PDB entry 6XT9 | electron microscopy, 3.80 A resolution | chains D and H of the 5 polymer chains in the assembly

[Chain D]
Molecule: Bardet-Biedl syndrome 4 protein
Organism: Homo sapiens
Reference sequence: Q96RK4 (BBS4_HUMAN); numbering as in UniProt (aligned over 1-519)
Chain sequence (528 residues; row label = number of the first residue in the row; numbers below 1 keep their minus sign (Met-8 is residue -8)):
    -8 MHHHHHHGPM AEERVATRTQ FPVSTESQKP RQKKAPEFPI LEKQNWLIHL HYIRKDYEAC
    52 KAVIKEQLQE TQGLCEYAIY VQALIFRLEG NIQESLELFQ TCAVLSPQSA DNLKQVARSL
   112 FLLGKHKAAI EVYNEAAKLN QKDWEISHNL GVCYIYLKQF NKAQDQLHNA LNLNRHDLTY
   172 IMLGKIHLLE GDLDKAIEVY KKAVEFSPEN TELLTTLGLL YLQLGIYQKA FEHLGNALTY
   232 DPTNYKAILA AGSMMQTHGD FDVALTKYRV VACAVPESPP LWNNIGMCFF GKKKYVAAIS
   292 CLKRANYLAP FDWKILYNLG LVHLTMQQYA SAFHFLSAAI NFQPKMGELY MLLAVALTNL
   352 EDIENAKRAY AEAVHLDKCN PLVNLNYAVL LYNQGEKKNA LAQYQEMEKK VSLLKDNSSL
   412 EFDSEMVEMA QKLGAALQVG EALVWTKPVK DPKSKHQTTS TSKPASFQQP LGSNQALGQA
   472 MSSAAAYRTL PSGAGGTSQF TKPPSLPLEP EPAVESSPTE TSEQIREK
Disordered / not traced: -8 to 27, 424-519
Differences from the reference sequence: initiating methionine (-8); expression tag (-7 to 0)
What the authors report for this chain:
  - disease-associated variants - N309K: decreased binding to BBSome-interacting protein 1 (proposed by the authors, not directly observed)

[Chain H]
Molecule: Tetratricopeptide repeat domain 8 isoform 2
Organism: Homo sapiens
Reference sequence: A0A0C4DGY3 (A0A0C4DGY3_HUMAN); numbering as in UniProt (aligned over 1-505)
Chain sequence (517 residues; row label = number of the first residue in the row; numbers below 1 keep their minus sign (Met-11 is residue -11)):
   -11 MDYKDDDDKA GPMSSEMEPL LLAWSYFRRR KFQLCADLCT QMLEKSPYDQ AAWILKARAL
    49 TEMVYIDEID VDQEGIAEMM LDENAIAQVP RPGTSLKLPG TNQTGGPSQA VRPITQAGRP
   109 ITGFLRPSTQ SGRPGTMEQA IRTPRTAYTA RPITSSSGRF VRLGTASMLT SPDGPFINLS
   169 RLNLTKYSQK PKLAKALFEY IFHHENDVKT ALDLAALSTE HSQYKDWWWK VQIGKCYYRL
   229 GMYREAEKQF KSALKQQEMV DTFLYLAKVY VSLDQPVTAL NLFKQGLDKF PGEVTLLCGI
   289 ARIYEEMNNM SSAAEYYKEV LKQDNTHVEA IACIGSNHFY SDQPEIALRF YRRLLQMGIY
   349 NGQLFNNLGL CCFYAQQYDM TLTSFERALS LAENEEEAAD VWYNLGHVAV GIGDTNLAHQ
   409 CFRLALVNNN NHAEAYNNLA VLEMRKGHVE QARALLQTAS SLAPHMYEPH FNFATISDKI
   469 GDLQRSYVAA QKSEAAFPDH VDTQHLIKQL RQHFAML
Disordered / not traced: -11 to 4, 78-180
Differences from the reference sequence: initiating methionine (-11); expression tag (-10 to 0)
What the authors report for this chain:
  - disease-associated variants - Q439H, Q445K: decreased binding to Bardet-Biedl syndrome 1 protein (proposed by the authors, not directly observed)

[Chain D / chain H interface]
Residue-residue contacts (48):
  Arg78(D) - Phe502(H)
  Arg78(D) - Ala503(H)
  Leu79(D) - Ala503(H)  hydrophobic
  Glu80(D) - Tyr475(H)
  Gly81(D) - Gln472(H)  hydrogen bond (backbone-side chain)
  Gly81(D) - Phe502(H)
  Ile83(D) - Gln472(H)
  Ile83(D) - Phe502(H)  hydrophobic
  Arg109(D) - His501(H)  hydrogen bond (side chain-backbone)
  Arg109(D) - Met504(H)
  Arg109(D) - Leu505(H)
  Leu113(D) - Asp470(H)
  Leu113(D) - Leu471(H)  hydrogen bond (backbone-backbone)
  Leu113(D) - Gln472(H)
  Leu114(D) - Asp470(H)
  Leu114(D) - Gln472(H)
  Glu136(D) - Leu505(H)
  His139(D) - Leu505(H)
  Asn140(D) - Leu505(H)
  Leu169(D) - Leu505(H)
  Val266(D) - Val489(H)  hydrophobic
  Pro267(D) - Val489(H)
  Glu268(D) - Val489(H)
  Ser291(D) - Asp330(H)
  Lys294(D) - Tyr362(H)  hydrogen bond (side chain-backbone)
  Lys294(D) - Gln364(H)
  Tyr298(D) - Ala73(H)  hydrophobic
  Tyr298(D) - Tyr328(H)
  Leu299(D) - Ala73(H)
  Phe302(D) - Val398(H)  hydrophobic
  Phe302(D) - Arg433(H)
  His314(D) - Gln364(H)
  Gln319(D) - Gln364(H)
  Ser322(D) - Tyr366(H)
  His325(D) - Phe361(H)
  His325(D) - Tyr366(H)
  His325(D) - Gly399(H)
  His325(D) - Ile400(H)
  Phe326(D) - Gln364(H)
  Ser328(D) - Ile400(H)
  Ala329(D) - Gly399(H)
  Ala329(D) - Ile400(H)
  Asn332(D) - Ile400(H)  hydrogen bond (side chain-backbone)
  Asn332(D) - Gly401(H)
  Asn332(D) - Asp402(H)
  Phe333(D) - Val398(H)
  Phe333(D) - Gly401(H)
  Phe333(D) - Arg433(H)
Also at the interface, not in a pair above, chain D (40 interface residues in all): Tyr43, Phe112, Gly115, His117, Trp135, Tyr147, Tyr236, Ala265, Ile290, Pro301, Ala321
Also at the interface, not in a pair above, chain H (30 interface residues in all): Asn72, Ala363, Thr403, Val429, Ile468, Gly469, His493

[Overview]
40 residues of chain D and 30 residues of chain H are in contact, with 5 hydrogen bonds. Polar contacts
include Gly81(D)-Gln472(H), Arg109(D)-His501(H) and Lys294(D)-Tyr362(H). From the paper: Q439H and Q445K of
chain H reduce binding to Bardet-Biedl syndrome 1 protein; N309K of chain D reduces binding to
BBSome-interacting protein 1.
Here chain D is Bardet-Biedl syndrome 4 protein and chain H is Tetratricopeptide repeat domain 8 isoform 2,
both from Homo sapiens. Entry 6XT9 (Subunits BBS 1,4,8,9,18 of the human BBSome complex) was determined by
electron microscopy together with 6XTB from the same study.
